Entry 6BKL (X-ray diffraction, 2.00 A resolution); this record covers chains B and C of the 4 polymer chains in the assembly.

== Chain B (and C) ==
Protein: Matrix protein 2
Notes: chain C of this document is another copy of the same molecule, construct and numbering; everything in this record applies to it too
Reference sequence: Q20MD5 (Q20MD5_I72A8); residue numbers follow UniProt; this construct covers 22-46
Amino-acid sequence (27 residues; numbered 21 to 47; the number before each row is that of its first residue):
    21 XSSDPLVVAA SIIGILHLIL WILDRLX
Not modelled in the structure: 21-23, 47
Sequence notes: acetylation (21); amidation (47)
Modified positions: ACE (acetyl group) at position 21; NH2 (amino group) at position 47
Ligand contacts: S-rimantadine / rimantadine: Val-27, Ala-30, Ser-31
From the paper describing this entry:
  - binding site for rimantadine: Val-27, Ala-30, Ser-31

== Interface between chain B and chain C ==
Residue-residue contacts - 16 pairs, chain B then chain C:
  Leu-26(B) / Val-28(C)  hydrophobic
  Leu-26(B) / Ser-31(C)
  Leu-26(B) / Ile-32(C)  hydrophobic
  Leu-26(B) / Ile-35(C)  hydrophobic
  Val-27(B) / Val-27(C)  hydrophobic
  Val-27(B) / Ser-31(C)
  Ala-30(B) / Ser-31(C)
  Ile-33(B) / Ile-35(C)  hydrophobic
  Ile-33(B) / Leu-38(C)  hydrophobic
  His-37(B) / His-37(C)
  His-37(B) / Leu-38(C)
  His-37(B) / Trp-41(C)
  Leu-40(B) / Trp-41(C)  hydrophobic
  Trp-41(B) / Trp-41(C)
  Asp-44(B) / Trp-41(C)
  Asp-44(B) / Arg-45(C)  salt bridge
Also at the interface, not in a pair above, chain B (10 interface residues in all): Leu-36, Arg-45
Also at the interface, not in a pair above, chain C (11 interface residues in all): Gly-34, Ile-42

== Summary ==
The interface between chain B and chain C involves 10 residues on one side and 11 on the other, with 1 salt
bridge. The salt-bridged pair is Asp-44(B)/Arg-45(C). Bound to chain B: S-rimantadine / rimantadine. From the
paper: a binding site for rimantadine at Val-27(B), Ala-30(B) and Ser-31(B).
Chain B and chain C are both Matrix protein 2; the structure, Influenza A M2 transmembrane domain bound to
rimantadine, was determined by X-ray diffraction (same publication as 6BKK, 6BMZ and 6BOC).
